PDB entry 6GSR | electron microscopy, 5.50 A resolution (low resolution: residue-level contacts below are approximate; hydrogen-bond / salt-bridge calls are withheld) | chains Aa and Ae of the 26 polymer chains in the assembly

[Chain Aa (and Ae)]
Protein: Ferritin heavy chain
Source organism: Homo sapiens
Notes: EC 1.16.3.1; chain Ae of this document is another copy of the same molecule, construct and numbering; everything in this record applies to it too
UniProtKB: P02794 (FRIH_HUMAN); residues 1-182 here correspond to UniProt positions 2-183 (UniProt number = residue number + 1)
Sequence (182 residues; row label = number of the first residue in the row):
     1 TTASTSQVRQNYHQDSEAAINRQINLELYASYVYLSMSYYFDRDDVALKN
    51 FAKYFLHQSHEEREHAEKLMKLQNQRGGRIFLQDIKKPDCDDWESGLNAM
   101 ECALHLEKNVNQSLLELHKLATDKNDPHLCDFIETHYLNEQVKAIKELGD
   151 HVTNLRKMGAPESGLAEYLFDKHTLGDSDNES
Disordered / not traced: 1-4, 177-182
Curated features (UniProtKB/Swiss-Prot):
  - binding site (Fe cation): Glu-27, Glu-62, His-65, Glu-107, Gln-141
  - site: Arg-22 (Essential for association with cargo receptor NCOA4)
  - modified residue: Thr-1 (N-acetylthreonine), Ser-178 (Phosphoserine), Ser-182 (Phosphoserine)
What the authors report for this chain:
  - mutagenesis - Q14A/D15A/R22A, F81A/Q83A: decreased binding to Transferrin receptor protein 1
  - mutagenesis - Q14A/D15A/R22A/F81A/Q83A: abolished binding to Transferrin receptor protein 1

[Interface between chain Aa and chain Ae]
Pairs across the interface - 61 pairs, chain Aa then chain Ae:
  Ser-6(Aa) with Asp-44(Ae)
  Gln-7(Aa) with Asp-44(Ae)
  Val-8(Aa) with Asp-44(Ae)
  Leu-28(Aa) with Tyr-32(Ae)
  Ser-31(Aa) with Arg-63(Ae)
  Tyr-32(Aa) with Leu-28(Ae); Leu-82(Ae); Gln-83(Ae); Ile-85(Ae)
  Leu-35(Aa) with Arg-63(Ae); Met-70(Ae)
  Ser-36(Aa) with Leu-82(Ae)
  Tyr-39(Aa) with Glu-67(Ae); Met-70(Ae); Lys-71(Ae); Asn-74(Ae); Ile-80(Ae)
  Asp-42(Aa) with Asn-74(Ae)
  Arg-43(Aa) with Asn-74(Ae); Arg-79(Ae)
  Asp-44(Aa) with Ser-6(Ae); Gln-7(Ae); Val-8(Ae); Arg-79(Ae)
  Asp-45(Aa) with Arg-79(Ae)
  Leu-56(Aa) with Glu-67(Ae)
  Ser-59(Aa) with Arg-63(Ae)
  His-60(Aa) with Arg-63(Ae); Glu-67(Ae)
  Arg-63(Aa) with Ser-31(Ae); Leu-35(Ae); Ser-59(Ae); His-60(Ae)
  Glu-67(Aa) with Tyr-39(Ae); Leu-56(Ae); His-60(Ae)
  Met-70(Aa) with Leu-35(Ae); Tyr-39(Ae)
  Lys-71(Aa) with Tyr-39(Ae)
  Asn-74(Aa) with Tyr-39(Ae); Asp-42(Ae); Arg-43(Ae)
  Arg-79(Aa) with Arg-43(Ae); Asp-44(Ae); Asp-45(Ae)
  Ile-80(Aa) with Tyr-39(Ae)
  Leu-82(Aa) with Tyr-32(Ae); Ser-36(Ae); Lys-87(Ae)
  Gln-83(Aa) with Tyr-32(Ae); Lys-87(Ae)
  Asp-84(Aa) with Ile-85(Ae); Lys-86(Ae); Lys-87(Ae)
  Ile-85(Aa) with Tyr-32(Ae); Asp-84(Ae); Ile-85(Ae)
  Lys-86(Aa) with Asp-84(Ae)
  Lys-87(Aa) with Leu-82(Ae); Gln-83(Ae); Asp-84(Ae)
Other interface residues (no listed pair), chain Aa (34 interface residues in all): Asn-25, Gly-77, Phe-81, Pro-88, Asp-91
Other interface residues (no listed pair), chain Ae (34 interface residues in all): Asn-25, Gly-77, Phe-81, Pro-88, Asp-91

[In short]
The chain Aa/chain Ae interface involves 34 residues from each chain. Curated annotation (UniProt) lists 5 Fe
cation-binding residues on chain Aa. From the paper: Q14A/D15A/R22A and F81A/Q83A of chain Aa reduce binding
to Transferrin receptor protein 1; Q14A/D15A/R22A/F81A/Q83A of chain Aa abolish binding to Transferrin
receptor protein 1.
Both chains are Ferritin heavy chain (Homo sapiens). Entry 6GSR (Single Particle Cryo-EM map of human
Transferrin receptor 1 - H-Ferritin complex at 5.5 Angstrom resolution) was determined by electron microscopy
(same publication as 6H5I).
